PDB entry 7NQN | X-ray diffraction, 1.60 A resolution | chain A

[Chain A]
Molecule: Mycocyclosin synthase
From: Mycobacterium tuberculosis (strain ATCC 25618 / H37Rv)
Notes: EC 1.14.19.70
UniProtKB: P9WPP7 (CP121_MYCTU); residue numbers follow UniProt; this construct covers 1-396
Amino-acid sequence (396 residues; numbered 1 to 396; the number before each row is that of its first residue):
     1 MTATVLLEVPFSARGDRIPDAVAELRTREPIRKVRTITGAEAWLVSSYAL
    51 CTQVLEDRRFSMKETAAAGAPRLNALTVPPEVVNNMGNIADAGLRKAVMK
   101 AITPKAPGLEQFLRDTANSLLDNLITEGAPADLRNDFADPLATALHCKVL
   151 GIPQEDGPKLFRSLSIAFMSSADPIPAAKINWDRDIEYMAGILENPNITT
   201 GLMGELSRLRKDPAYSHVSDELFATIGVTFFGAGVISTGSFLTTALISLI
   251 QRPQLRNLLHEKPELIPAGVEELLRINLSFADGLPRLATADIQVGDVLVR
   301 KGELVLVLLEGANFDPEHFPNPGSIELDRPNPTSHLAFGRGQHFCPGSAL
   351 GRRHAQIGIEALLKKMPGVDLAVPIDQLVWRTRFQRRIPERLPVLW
Unresolved in the structure: 1
Metal / ion sites: heme Fe near Cys345 (its only coordinating residue here)
Ligand contacts:
  - heme (HEM): Met62, Met86, Ile102, His146, Phe230, Ala233, Gly234, Ser237, Thr238, Phe241, Leu274, Phe280, Leu284, Arg286, Leu309, Ala337, Phe338, Gly339, Gln342, His343, Cys345, Pro346, Gly347, Leu350, Gly351
  - UMT (4-[4-[2-(1H-indol-3-yl)ethyl]pyrimidin-2-yl]morpholine): Thr77, Val78, Val82, Asn85, Ser163, Leu164, Ala167, Phe168, Ala178, Asn181, Trp182, Asp185, Val228, Thr229, Gly232, Ala233, Gln385
Swiss-Prot annotation at these positions:
  - binding site (substrate): Thr77, Asn85, Met86, Ser237, Lys301, Gln385
  - binding site (heme): Arg286, His343, Cys345
  - site: Phe168 (Participates in a stacking interactions with the tyrosyl of cYY), Trp182 (Participates in a stacking interactions with the tyrosyl of cYY), Pro346 (Important for the position of heme)
  - mutagenesis: Ala233 (A233G: Has little effect on the heme conformation but significantly alters the environment of the heme and the affinity for azoles), Ser237 (S237A: Has little effect on the heme conformation but significantly alters the environment of the heme and the affinity for azoles), Ser279 (S279A: Has little effect), Phe338 (F338H: No significant change), Pro346 (P346I: Considerable effects on the heme macrocycle conformation. Mutant leads to a more planar heme conformation), Arg386 (R386I: No significant change)
Reported in the primary citation:
  - binding site for UMT: Asn85

[Summary]
Ligands of chain A: heme and compound UMT. UniProt lists 6 substrate-binding residues, 3 heme-binding residues
and 6 mutagenesis sites. The paper reports a binding site for UMT at Asn85.
Chain A is Mycocyclosin synthase (Mycobacterium tuberculosis (strain ATCC 25618 / H37Rv)); the structure,
Mycobacterium tuberculosis Cytochrome P450 CYP121 in complex with lead compound 14, was determined by X-ray
diffraction, deposited together with 7NQM and 7NQO.
